Entry 1PZH (X-ray diffraction, 1.90 A resolution); this record covers chains A and C of the 4 polymer chains in the assembly.

Chain A (and C):
Protein: lactate dehydrogenase
Organism: Toxoplasma gondii
Notes: EC 1.1.1.27; chain C of this document is another copy of the same molecule, construct and numbering; everything in this record applies to it too
UniProtKB: P90613 (P90613_TOXGO); the construct has insertions or renumbered stretches relative to UniProt, so the offset changes along the chain: 12-33 = UniProt 1-22; 35-47 = UniProt 23-35; 49-72 = UniProt 36-59; 74-81 = UniProt 62-69; 11 more segments
Amino-acid sequence (331 residues; numbered 12 to 335 plus 24 insertion-coded residues; 17 numbers in that range are skipped by the numbering (no residue carries them; nothing is unmodelled there); the number before each row is that of its first residue; a row labelled like 73A-73B holds insertion residues (73A, then the next letters in order)):
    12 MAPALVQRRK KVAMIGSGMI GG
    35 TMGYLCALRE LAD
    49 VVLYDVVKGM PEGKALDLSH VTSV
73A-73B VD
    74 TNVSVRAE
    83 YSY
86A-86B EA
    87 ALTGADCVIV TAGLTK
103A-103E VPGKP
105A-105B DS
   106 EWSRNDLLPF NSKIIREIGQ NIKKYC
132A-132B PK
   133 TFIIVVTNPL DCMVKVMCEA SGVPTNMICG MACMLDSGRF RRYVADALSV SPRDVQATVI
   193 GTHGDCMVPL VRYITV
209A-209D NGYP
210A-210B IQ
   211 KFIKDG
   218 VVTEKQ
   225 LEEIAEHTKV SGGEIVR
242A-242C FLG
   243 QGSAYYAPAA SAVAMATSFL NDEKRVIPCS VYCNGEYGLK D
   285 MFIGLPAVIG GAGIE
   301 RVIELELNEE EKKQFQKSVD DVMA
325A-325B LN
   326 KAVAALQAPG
Unresolved in the structure: 12-13 (chain C: 12-13, 333-335)
Differences from the reference sequence: cloning artifact (334-335)
Residues lining bound ligands:
  - NAD (nicotinamide-adenine-dinucleotide): Gly27, Ser28, Gly29, Met30, Ile31, Gly32, Tyr52, Asp53, Val54, Val55, Met58, Tyr85, Thr97, Ala98, Gly99, Leu100, Thr101, Leu112, Asn116, Ile119, Val138, Thr139, Asn140, Leu142, Met163, Ala164, Leu167, His195, Ser245, Ala246, Pro250
  - oxalate ion (OXL): Trp107, Arg109, Asn140, Leu167, Arg171, His195, Gly236, Ser245, Ala246

How chain A and chain C interact:
Residue-residue contacts (106):
  Met30(A) - Met30(C)  hydrophobic
  Gly33(A) - Tyr248(C)
  Thr35(A) - Tyr38(C)
  Thr35(A) - Tyr248(C)  hydrogen bond (backbone-side chain)
  Tyr38(A) - Thr35(C)
  Tyr38(A) - Leu39(C)
  Tyr38(A) - Tyr248(C)  hydrogen bond (side chain-backbone)
  Tyr38(A) - Ala251(C)
  Tyr38(A) - Ala252(C)
  Leu39(A) - Tyr38(C)
  Leu39(A) - Leu42(C)  hydrophobic
  Leu42(A) - Leu39(C)  hydrophobic
  Leu42(A) - Arg43(C)
  Arg43(A) - Leu42(C)
  Arg43(A) - Val73A(C)
  Gly57(A) - Phe242A(C)
  Met58(A) - Phe242A(C)  hydrogen bond (backbone-backbone)
  Met58(A) - Leu242B(C)
  Glu60(A) - Phe242A(C)
  Gly61(A) - Ile239(C)
  Gly61(A) - Phe242A(C)
  Lys62(A) - Leu242B(C)
  Lys62(A) - Tyr247(C)
  Leu64(A) - Glu238(C)
  Leu64(A) - Ile239(C)  hydrophobic
  Leu64(A) - Phe242A(C)  hydrophobic
  Asp65(A) - Ile239(C)
  Asp65(A) - Ala246(C)
  Asp65(A) - Tyr247(C)  hydrogen bond (side chain-backbone)
  Asp65(A) - Tyr248(C)  hydrogen bond (side chain-backbone)
  Asp65(A) - Ala249(C)  hydrogen bond (side chain-backbone)
  Asp65(A) - Pro250(C)
  Leu66(A) - Tyr248(C)  hydrophobic
  Ser67(A) - Arg174(C)
  His68(A) - Arg171(C)  hydrogen bond
  His68(A) - Tyr175(C)  hydrogen bond
  His68(A) - Ile239(C)
  His68(A) - Ala249(C)
  Val69(A) - Tyr248(C)
  Val69(A) - Ala249(C)
  Thr70(A) - Arg174(C)  hydrogen bond
  Thr70(A) - Pro184(C)
  Ser71(A) - Gly170(C)  hydrogen bond (side chain-backbone)
  Ser71(A) - Arg173(C)  hydrogen bond (backbone-side chain)
  Ser71(A) - Arg174(C)  hydrogen bond (side chain-backbone)
  Ser71(A) - Pro184(C)
  Val72(A) - Met166(C)
  Val72(A) - Ala252(C)
  Val72(A) - Ser253(C)
  Val73A(A) - Arg43(C)
  Asp73B(A) - Arg173(C)  salt bridge
  Asp73B(A) - Arg185(C)
  Asp73B(A) - Arg267(C)  salt bridge
  Thr74(A) - Pro184(C)
  Asn75(A) - Arg174(C)  hydrogen bond
  Asn75(A) - Val182(C)
  Asn75(A) - Ser183(C)
  Asn75(A) - Pro184(C)
  Val76(A) - Arg174(C)
  Met166(A) - Val72(C)
  Gly170(A) - Ser71(C)  hydrogen bond (backbone-side chain)
  Arg171(A) - His68(C)  hydrogen bond
  Arg173(A) - Ser71(C)  hydrogen bond (side chain-backbone)
  Arg173(A) - Asp73B(C)  salt bridge
  Arg174(A) - Ser67(C)
  Arg174(A) - Thr70(C)  hydrogen bond
  Arg174(A) - Ser71(C)  hydrogen bond (backbone-side chain)
  Arg174(A) - Asn75(C)  hydrogen bond
  Arg174(A) - Val76(C)
  Tyr175(A) - His68(C)  hydrogen bond
  Val182(A) - Asn75(C)
  Ser183(A) - Asn75(C)
  Pro184(A) - Thr70(C)
  Pro184(A) - Ser71(C)
  Pro184(A) - Thr74(C)
  Pro184(A) - Asn75(C)
  Arg185(A) - Asp73B(C)
  Glu238(A) - Leu64(C)
  Ile239(A) - Gly61(C)
  Ile239(A) - Asp65(C)
  Ile239(A) - His68(C)
  Phe242A(A) - Gly57(C)
  Phe242A(A) - Met58(C)  hydrogen bond (backbone-backbone)
  Phe242A(A) - Glu60(C)
  Phe242A(A) - Gly61(C)
  Phe242A(A) - Leu64(C)  hydrophobic
  Leu242B(A) - Met58(C)
  Leu242B(A) - Lys62(C)
  Ala246(A) - Asp65(C)
  Tyr247(A) - Lys62(C)
  Tyr247(A) - Asp65(C)  hydrogen bond (backbone-side chain)
  Tyr248(A) - Gly33(C)  hydrogen bond (side chain-backbone)
  Tyr248(A) - Thr35(C)  hydrogen bond (side chain-backbone)
  Tyr248(A) - Tyr38(C)  hydrogen bond (backbone-side chain)
  Tyr248(A) - Asp65(C)  hydrogen bond (backbone-side chain)
  Tyr248(A) - Leu66(C)  hydrophobic
  Tyr248(A) - Val69(C)
  Ala249(A) - Asp65(C)  hydrogen bond (backbone-side chain)
  Ala249(A) - His68(C)
  Ala249(A) - Val69(C)
  Pro250(A) - Asp65(C)
  Ala251(A) - Tyr38(C)
  Ala252(A) - Tyr38(C)
  Ala252(A) - Val72(C)
  Ser253(A) - Val72(C)
  Arg267(A) - Asp73B(C)  salt bridge
Also at the interface, not in a pair above, chain A (50 interface residues in all): Ser235
Also at the interface, not in a pair above, chain C (50 interface residues in all): Ser235

Overview:
Chain A and chain C each contribute 50 residues to their interface, with 27 hydrogen bonds and 4 salt bridges.
Among the polar pairs are Asp73B(A)-Arg173(C), Asp73B(A)-Arg267(C) and Thr35(A)-Tyr248(C). Bound to chain A:
oxalate ion and NAD.
Chain A and chain C are both lactate dehydrogenase (Toxoplasma gondii); the structure, T.gondii LDH1 ternary
complex with NAD and oxalate, was determined by X-ray diffraction, deposited together with 1PZE, 1PZF and
1PZG.
